Entry 6CFW (electron microscopy, 3.70 A resolution); this record covers chains D and B of the 14 polymer chains in the assembly.

# Chain D
Name: MBH subunit
Source organism: Pyrococcus furiosus (strain ATCC 43587 / DSM 3638 / JCM 8422 / Vc1)
UniProt: Q8U104 (Q8U104_PYRFU); residues 1-96 here = UniProt positions 1-96
Amino-acid sequence (96 residues; numbered 1 to 96; the number before each row is that of its first residue):
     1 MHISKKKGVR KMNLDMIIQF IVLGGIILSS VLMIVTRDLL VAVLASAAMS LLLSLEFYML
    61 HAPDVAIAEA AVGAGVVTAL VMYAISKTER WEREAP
Disordered / not traced: 1-13, 92-96

# Chain B
Name: Monovalent cation/H+ antiporter subunit F
Source organism: Pyrococcus furiosus COM1
UniProt: I6UZT7 (I6UZT7_9EURY); residue numbers follow UniProt; this construct covers 1-84
Amino-acid sequence (84 residues; row label = number of the first residue in the row):
     1 MIFFYATLLI GIAGIITFIR LALGPTVPDR VVAVDTLNTL IVAIMLLLGA AYERAIYIDI
    61 AIVYALLSYV GTLVIAKYLQ GGLQ
Disordered / not traced: 1, 84

# Interface between chain D and chain B
Pairs across the interface (35):
  Asp15(D) with Tyr52(B)
  Ile18(D) with Thr7(B)
  Leu28(D) with Phe18(B), hydrophobic
  Ser29(D) with Phe18(B)
  Leu32(D) with Ala22(B), hydrophobic
  Leu40(D) with Val27(B), hydrophobic; Leu79(B), hydrophobic
  Val41(D) with Arg30(B)
  Leu44(D) with Arg30(B); Val31(B), hydrophobic; Ile75(B), hydrophobic
  Leu51(D) with Leu37(B), hydrophobic; Asn38(B); Ile41(B), hydrophobic; Tyr64(B)
  Leu55(D) with Met45(B), hydrophobic
  Tyr58(D) with Met45(B); Gly49(B); Tyr57(B); Ile60(B), hydrophobic
  Met59(D) with Leu48(B), hydrophobic
  His61(D) with Tyr52(B); Tyr57(B)
  Pro63(D) with Tyr57(B), hydrophobic; Ile60(B), hydrophobic
  Ile67(D) with Ile60(B), hydrophobic
  Ala71(D) with Leu67(B), hydrophobic
  Gly75(D) with Val70(B)
  Ala79(D) with Val74(B), hydrophobic
  Met82(D) with Val74(B), hydrophobic; Ile75(B), hydrophobic
  Ile85(D) with Tyr78(B)
  Ser86(D) with Leu83(B)
  Arg90(D) with Val27(B); Tyr78(B)
Also at the interface, not in a pair above, chain D (32 interface residues in all): Leu14, Ile17, Ile21, Gly25, Asp38, Leu52, Ala70, Ala74, Thr78, Tyr83
Also at the interface, not in a pair above, chain B (29 interface residues in all): Phe4, Leu8, Ile15, Leu21, Val63, Gly71

# Summary
Chain D and chain B form an interface of 32 and 29 residues respectively.
Chain D is MBH subunit (Pyrococcus furiosus (strain ATCC 43587 / DSM 3638 / JCM 8422 / Vc1)) and chain B is
Monovalent cation/H+ antiporter subunit F (Pyrococcus furiosus COM1); the structure, cryoEM structure of a
respiratory membrane-bound hydrogenase, was determined by electron microscopy.
